8RTD - chains U and X of the 34 polymer chains in the assembly; structure by electron microscopy, 4.33 A resolution (low resolution: residue-level contacts below are approximate; hydrogen-bond / salt-bridge calls are withheld).

[Chain U (and X)]
Protein: TrwG protein
Source organism: Escherichia coli
Notes: chain X of this document is another copy of the same molecule, construct and numbering; everything in this record applies to it too
UniProt: A8R756 (A8R756_SALDU); residues 1-231 here = UniProt positions 1-231
Amino-acid sequence (231 residues; each row starts with the number of its first residue):
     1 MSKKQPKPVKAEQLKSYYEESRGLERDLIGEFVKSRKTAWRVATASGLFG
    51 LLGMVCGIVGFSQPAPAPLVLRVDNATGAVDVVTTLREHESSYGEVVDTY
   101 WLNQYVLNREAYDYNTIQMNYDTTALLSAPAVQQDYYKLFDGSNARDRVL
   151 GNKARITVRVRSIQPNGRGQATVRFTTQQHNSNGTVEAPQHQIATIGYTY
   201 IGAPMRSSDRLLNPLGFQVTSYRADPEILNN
Not modelled in the structure: 1-7, 83-94, 141-145, 182-190, 227-231 (chain X: 1-21, 83-231)

[How chain U and chain X interact]
Residue-residue contacts - 17 pairs, chain U then chain X:
  K15(U) with L24(X); D27(X)
  Y18(U) with L24(X)
  A43(U) with A43(X)
  G57(U) with G57(X)
  G60(U) with F61(X)
  P66(U) with P68(X)
  A67(U) with P68(X)
  L69(U) with P68(X); L69(X); V70(X); L71(X)
  V70(U) with L71(X)
  L71(U) with L71(X); V73(X)
  V73(U) with N75(X)
  N75(U) with A76(X)
Other interface residues (no listed pair), chain U (20 interface residues in all): R36, A39, G50, G53, M54, C56, Q63, R72
Other interface residues (no listed pair), chain X (20 interface residues in all): R36, A39, G50, G53, I58, A65, A67, R72

[Overview]
Chain U and chain X each contribute 20 residues to their interface.
Chain U and chain X are both TrwG protein (Escherichia coli); the structure, Stalk-Arches-IMC structure from
the fully-assembled R388 type IV secretion system, was determined by electron microscopy, deposited together
with 8RT4, 8RT5, 8RT6, 8RT7, 8RT8, 8RT9, 8RTA and 8RTB.
